Entry 2WUJ (X-ray diffraction, 1.40 A resolution); this record covers chains A and B.

Chain A (and B):
Protein: Septum site-determining protein diviva
Organism: Bacillus subtilis
Notes: fragment: n-terminal domain, residues 1-57; chain B of this document is another copy of the same molecule, construct and numbering; everything in this record applies to it too
Reference sequence: P71021 (DIV4A_BACSU); numbering as in UniProt (aligned over 1-57)
Chain sequence (57 residues; numbered 1 to 57; the number before each row is that of its first residue):
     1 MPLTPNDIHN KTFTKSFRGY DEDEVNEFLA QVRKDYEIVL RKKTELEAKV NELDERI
Disordered / not traced: 1-2, 53-57
UniProt features mapped onto this chain:
  - mutagenesis: Phe17 (F17L: Diffuse localization), Arg18 (R18A/C: Localization at cytoplasmic foci instead of the cell pole. Stable interaction with Spo0J and association with the chromosome), Gly19 (G19A: Localized at cytoplasmic foci), Tyr20 (Y20C: No effect on localization)
What the authors report for this chain:
  - mutagenesis - I8A, F13A, F17A, F17G, F17V, R18A, G19A, V25A, F28A, L29A: abolished growth
  - mutagenesis - K11A, S16G, F17V/E22K, Y20A, D21A, E24A, V32A, D35A, E37A, V39A: unchanged growth
  - mutagenesis - I8A, F13A, F17A, F17G, R18A, G19A, V25A, F28A, L29A: abolished localization
  - mutagenesis - S16G, F17V/E22K, D21A, E37A: unchanged localization
  - mutagenesis - K11A, F17L, F17M, F17V, E22G, E24A, V32A, D35A, V39A: decreased localization
  - mutagenesis - E22K: increased localization
  - mutagenesis - F17A: abolished binding to liposomes

How chain A and chain B interact:
Pairs across the interface - 76 pairs, chain A then chain B:
  Leu3(A) with Phe28(B), hydrophobic; Gln31(B); Val32(B), hydrophobic; Asp35(B), hydrogen bond (backbone-side chain)
  Lys11(A) with Tyr20(B); Phe28(B)
  Thr12(A) with Tyr20(B)
  Phe13(A) with Tyr20(B); Glu24(B); Val25(B), hydrophobic; Phe28(B), hydrophobic
  Thr14(A) with Gly19(B); Tyr20(B); Asp21(B), hydrogen bond (backbone-backbone); Glu24(B), hydrogen bond
  Lys15(A) with Gly19(B)
  Ser16(A) with Phe17(B); Arg18(B); Gly19(B), hydrogen bond (backbone-backbone); Asp21(B)
  Phe17(A) with Phe17(B)
  Arg18(A) with Lys15(B); Ser16(B), hydrogen bond (backbone-backbone); Phe17(B); Glu22(B)
  Gly19(A) with Lys15(B); Ser16(B), hydrogen bond (backbone-backbone); Gly19(B); Tyr20(B)
  Tyr20(A) with Phe13(B), hydrophobic; Thr14(B); Lys15(B); Gly19(B); Tyr20(B), hydrogen bond (backbone-backbone); Glu22(B); Val25(B), hydrophobic; Asn26(B), hydrogen bond
  Asp21(A) with Thr14(B), hydrogen bond (backbone-backbone); Ser16(B), hydrogen bond
  Glu22(A) with Arg18(B), salt bridge; Tyr20(B)
  Glu24(A) with Phe13(B); Thr14(B), hydrogen bond
  Val25(A) with Phe13(B), hydrophobic; Tyr20(B), hydrophobic
  Asn26(A) with Tyr20(B), hydrogen bond
  Phe28(A) with Leu3(B), hydrophobic; Lys11(B); Phe13(B), hydrophobic
  Leu29(A) with Leu29(B), hydrophobic
  Gln31(A) with Leu3(B)
  Val32(A) with Leu3(B), hydrophobic; Val32(B), hydrophobic
  Asp35(A) with Leu3(B), hydrogen bond (side chain-backbone); Tyr36(B)
  Tyr36(A) with Asp35(B); Tyr36(B), hydrophobic; Val39(B), hydrophobic
  Val39(A) with Tyr36(B), hydrophobic; Val39(B), hydrophobic; Leu40(B), hydrophobic; Lys43(B)
  Leu40(A) with Val39(B), hydrophobic
  Lys42(A) with Lys43(B); Glu47(B), salt bridge
  Lys43(A) with Val39(B); Lys42(B); Leu46(B)
  Leu46(A) with Lys43(B); Leu46(B), hydrophobic; Glu47(B); Val50(B)
  Glu47(A) with Leu46(B)
  Val50(A) with Leu46(B), hydrophobic; Lys49(B); Val50(B), hydrophobic
Interface residues without a listed pair, chain A (32 interface residues in all): Asp7, Ile8, Lys49
Interface residues without a listed pair, chain B (31 interface residues in all): Asp7, Ile8

In short:
Chain A and chain B form an interface of 32 and 31 residues respectively, with 13 hydrogen bonds and 2 salt
bridges. Polar contacts include Glu22(A)-Arg18(B), Lys42(A)-Glu47(B) and Leu3(A)-Asp35(B). The paper reports
that I8A, F13A and F17A of chain A, among others, abolish growth; I8A, F13A and F17A of chain A, among others,
abolish localization; 24 substitutions were tested in all.
Chain A and chain B are both Septum site-determining protein diviva (Bacillus subtilis); the structure, DivIVA
N-terminal domain, was determined by X-ray diffraction (same publication as 2WUK).
